6TRO - chains A and B of the 5 polymer chains in the assembly; structure by X-ray diffraction, 3.00 A resolution.

[Chain A]
Protein: MHC class I antigen
Source organism: Homo sapiens
Reference sequence: A0A5B8RNS7 (A0A5B8RNS7_HUMAN); residues 1-276 here correspond to UniProt positions 25-300 (UniProt number = residue number + 24)
Amino-acid sequence (276 residues; row label = number of the first residue in the row):
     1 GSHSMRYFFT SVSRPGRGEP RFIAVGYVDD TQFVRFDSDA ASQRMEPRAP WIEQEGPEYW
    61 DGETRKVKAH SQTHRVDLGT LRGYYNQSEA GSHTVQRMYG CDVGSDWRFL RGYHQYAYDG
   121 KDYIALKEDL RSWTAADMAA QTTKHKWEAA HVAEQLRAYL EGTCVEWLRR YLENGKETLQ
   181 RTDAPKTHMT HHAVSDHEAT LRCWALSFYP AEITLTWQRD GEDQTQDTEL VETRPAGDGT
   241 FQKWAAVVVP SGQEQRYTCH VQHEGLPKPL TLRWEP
Unresolved in the structure: 1, 275-276
Disulfides: Cys101-Cys164, Cys203-Cys259
What the authors report for this chain:
  - specificity-determining residues: Trp167
  - conformationally variable residues: Trp167

[Chain B]
Protein: Beta-2-microglobulin
Source organism: Homo sapiens
Reference sequence: P61769 (B2MG_HUMAN); residues 1-99 here correspond to UniProt positions 21-119 (UniProt number = residue number + 20)
Amino-acid sequence (100 residues; numbered 0 to 99; the number before each row is that of its first residue; numbering starts at 0):
     0 MIQRTPKIQV YSRHPAENGK SNFLNCYVSG FHPSDIEVDL LKNGERIEKV EHSDLSFSKD
    60 WSFYLLYYTE FTPTEKDEYA CRVNHVTLSQ PKIVKWDRDM
Sequence notes: initiating methionine (0)
Disulfides: Cys25-Cys80

[Chain A / chain B interface]
Contacting residue pairs - 56 pairs, chain A then chain B:
  Phe8(A) - Ser55(B)
  Phe8(A) - Phe56(B)
  Phe9(A) - Phe56(B)
  Thr10(A) - Phe56(B)
  Thr10(A) - Phe62(B)
  Val12(A) - Ser33(B)
  Ile23(A) - Leu54(B)
  Val25(A) - Asp53(B)
  Val25(A) - Leu54(B)
  Val25(A) - Ser55(B)
  Tyr27(A) - Ser55(B)
  Tyr27(A) - Tyr63(B)  hydrogen bond
  Gln32(A) - Asp53(B)  hydrogen bond
  Arg35(A) - Asp53(B)  salt bridge
  Arg48(A) - Asp53(B)  salt bridge
  Gln96(A) - His31(B)  hydrogen bond
  Gln96(A) - Phe56(B)
  Gln96(A) - Trp60(B)  hydrogen bond (side chain-backbone)
  Gln96(A) - Phe62(B)
  Arg97(A) - Phe56(B)
  Met98(A) - Phe56(B)  hydrophobic
  Gln115(A) - Trp60(B)
  Tyr116(A) - Trp60(B)
  Ala117(A) - Trp60(B)
  Asp119(A) - Met0(B)
  Asp119(A) - His31(B)
  Gly120(A) - His31(B)  hydrogen bond (backbone-side chain)
  Lys121(A) - Met0(B)
  Asp122(A) - Trp60(B)  hydrogen bond
  Thr190(A) - Asp98(B)  hydrogen bond
  Arg202(A) - Asp98(B)  hydrogen bond (side chain-backbone)
  Arg202(A) - Met99(B)
  Trp204(A) - Asp98(B)  hydrogen bond
  Trp204(A) - Met99(B)
  Leu206(A) - Pro14(B)  hydrophobic
  Val231(A) - Gln8(B)
  Glu232(A) - Lys6(B)  salt bridge
  Glu232(A) - Gln8(B)  hydrogen bond (backbone-side chain)
  Glu232(A) - Ser28(B)
  Arg234(A) - Gln8(B)  hydrogen bond
  Arg234(A) - Tyr10(B)
  Arg234(A) - Met99(B)  hydrogen bond (side chain-backbone)
  Pro235(A) - Tyr10(B)  hydrogen bond (backbone-side chain)
  Pro235(A) - Asn24(B)
  Pro235(A) - Tyr26(B)
  Pro235(A) - Leu65(B)
  Ala236(A) - Arg12(B)  hydrogen bond (backbone-side chain)
  Ala236(A) - Asn24(B)  hydrogen bond (backbone-side chain)
  Gly237(A) - Arg12(B)
  Gly237(A) - Leu65(B)
  Asp238(A) - Arg12(B)
  Asp238(A) - His13(B)
  Gln242(A) - Tyr10(B)
  Gln242(A) - Ser11(B)  hydrogen bond (side chain-backbone)
  Gln242(A) - Arg12(B)  hydrogen bond (side chain-backbone)
  Trp244(A) - Met99(B)  hydrogen bond (side chain-backbone)
Interface residues without a listed pair, chain A (35 interface residues in all): Thr94, Thr233
Interface residues without a listed pair, chain B (27 interface residues in all): Ile1, Pro32, Asp59, Arg97

[Overview]
The interface between chain A and chain B involves 35 residues on one side and 27 on the other; the contacts
include 18 hydrogen bonds and 3 salt bridges. Polar contacts include Arg35(A)-Asp53(B), Arg48(A)-Asp53(B) and
Glu232(A)-Lys6(B). The paper reports the specificity determinant Trp167(A); conformational variability at
Trp167(A).
Chain A is MHC class I antigen and chain B is Beta-2-microglobulin, both from Homo sapiens; the structure,
Crystal structure of the T-cell receptor GVY01 bound to HLA A2*01-GVYDGREHTV, was determined by X-ray
diffraction, deposited together with 6TRN.
